Entry 6RID (electron microscopy, 2.90 A resolution); this record covers chains B and C of the 11 polymer chains in the assembly.

# Chain B
Molecule: DNA-dependent RNA polymerase subunit rpo132
Source organism: Vaccinia virus GLV-1h68
Notes: EC 2.7.7.6
UniProtKB: B9U1Q1 (B9U1Q1_9POXV); residue numbers follow UniProt; this construct covers 1-1164
Amino-acid sequence (1164 residues; numbered 1 to 1164; the number before each row is that of its first residue):
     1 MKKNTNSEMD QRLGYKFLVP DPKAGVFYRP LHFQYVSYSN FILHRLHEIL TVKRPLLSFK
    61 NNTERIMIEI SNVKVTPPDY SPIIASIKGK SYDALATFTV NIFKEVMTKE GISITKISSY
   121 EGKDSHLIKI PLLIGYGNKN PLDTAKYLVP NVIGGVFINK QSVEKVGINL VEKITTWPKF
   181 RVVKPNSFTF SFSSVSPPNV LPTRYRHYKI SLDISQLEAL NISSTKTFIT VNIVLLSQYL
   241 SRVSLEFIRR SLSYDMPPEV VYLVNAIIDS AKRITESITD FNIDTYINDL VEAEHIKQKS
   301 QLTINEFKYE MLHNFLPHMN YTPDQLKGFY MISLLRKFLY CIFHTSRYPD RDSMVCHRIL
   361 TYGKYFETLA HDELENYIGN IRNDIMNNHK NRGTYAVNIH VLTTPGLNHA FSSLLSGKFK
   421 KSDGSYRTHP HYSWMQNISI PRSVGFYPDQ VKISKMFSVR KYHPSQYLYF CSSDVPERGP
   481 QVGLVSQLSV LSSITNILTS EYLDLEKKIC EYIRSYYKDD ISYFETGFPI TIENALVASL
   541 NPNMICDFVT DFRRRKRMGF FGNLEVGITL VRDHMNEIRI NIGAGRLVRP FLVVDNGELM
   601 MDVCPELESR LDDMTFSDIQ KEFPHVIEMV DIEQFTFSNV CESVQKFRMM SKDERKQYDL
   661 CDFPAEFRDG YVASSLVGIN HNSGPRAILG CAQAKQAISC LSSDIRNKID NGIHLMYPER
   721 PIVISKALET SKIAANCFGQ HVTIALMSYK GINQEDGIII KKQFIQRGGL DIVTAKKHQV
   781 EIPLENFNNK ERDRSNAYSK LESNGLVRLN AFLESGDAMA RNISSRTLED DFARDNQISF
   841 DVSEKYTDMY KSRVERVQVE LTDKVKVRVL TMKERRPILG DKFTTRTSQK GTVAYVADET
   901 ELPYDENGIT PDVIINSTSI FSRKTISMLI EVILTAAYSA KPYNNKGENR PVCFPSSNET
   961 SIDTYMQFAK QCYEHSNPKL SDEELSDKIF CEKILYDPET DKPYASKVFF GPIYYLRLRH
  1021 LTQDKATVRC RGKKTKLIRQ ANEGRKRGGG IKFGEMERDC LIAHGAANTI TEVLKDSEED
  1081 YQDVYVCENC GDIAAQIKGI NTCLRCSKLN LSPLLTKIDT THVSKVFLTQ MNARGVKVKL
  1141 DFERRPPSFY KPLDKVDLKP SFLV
Not modelled in the structure: 1-7, 123-125, 419-421, 449-457, 790-796, 826-838, 1163-1164
Bound ions: Zn2+: Cys-1087, Cys-1090, Cys-1103, Cys-1106

# Chain C
Molecule: DNA-directed RNA polymerase 35 kDa subunit
Source organism: Vaccinia virus GLV-1h68
Notes: EC 2.7.7.6
UniProtKB: B9U1R2 (B9U1R2_9POXV); residues 1-305 here = UniProt positions 1-305
Amino-acid sequence (305 residues; row label = number of the first residue in the row):
     1 MQHPREENSI VVELEPSLAT FIKQGFNNLV KWPLLNIGIV LSNTSTAVNE EWLTAVEHIP
    61 TMKIFYKHIH KILTREMGFL VYLKRSQSER DNYITLYDFD YYIIDKDTNS VTMVDKPTEL
   121 KETLLHVFQE YRLKSSQTIE LIAFSSGTVI NEDIVSKLTF LDVEVFNREY NNVKTIIDPD
   181 FVFRSPFIVI SPMGKLTFFV EVYSWFDFKS CFKDIIDFLE GALIANIHNH MIKVGNCDET
   241 VSSYNPESGM LFVNDLMTMN IVNFFGCNSR LESYHRFDMT KVDVELFIKA LSDACKKILS
   301 ASNRL
Not modelled in the structure: 1-2

# Chain B / chain C interface
Contacting residue pairs (62; chain B residue first):
  Arg-706(B) / Asn-43(C)  hydrogen bond (side chain-backbone)
  Arg-706(B) / Ser-45(C)  hydrogen bond (side chain-backbone)
  Arg-706(B) / Thr-46(C)
  Arg-706(B) / Ala-47(C)  hydrogen bond (side chain-backbone)
  Arg-706(B) / Val-48(C)
  Met-716(B) / Glu-50(C)
  Met-716(B) / Glu-51(C)
  Met-716(B) / Thr-54(C)
  Tyr-717(B) / Glu-51(C)  hydrogen bond (side chain-backbone)
  Tyr-717(B) / Thr-54(C)
  Tyr-717(B) / Ala-55(C)  hydrogen bond (side chain-backbone)
  Gln-766(B) / His-58(C)  hydrogen bond (backbone-side chain)
  Gln-766(B) / Val-182(C)
  Arg-767(B) / His-58(C)
  Gly-768(B) / Thr-54(C)
  Val-773(B) / Glu-50(C)
  Arg-808(B) / Asn-172(C)  hydrogen bond
  Leu-809(B) / Asn-172(C)  hydrogen bond (backbone-side chain)
  Asn-810(B) / Asn-49(C)
  Asn-810(B) / Glu-169(C)  hydrogen bond
  Asn-810(B) / Asn-172(C)
  Ala-811(B) / Asn-172(C)
  Phe-812(B) / Asn-172(C)
  Phe-812(B) / Ile-176(C)  hydrophobic
  Lys-851(B) / Thr-175(C)
  Lys-851(B) / Ile-176(C)
  Arg-853(B) / Asn-49(C)
  Arg-853(B) / Glu-50(C)  salt bridge
  Met-872(B) / Val-48(C)  hydrophobic
  Lys-873(B) / Ile-176(C)
  Glu-874(B) / Glu-50(C)
  Glu-874(B) / Thr-54(C)  hydrogen bond
  Arg-876(B) / Thr-54(C)
  Arg-876(B) / Glu-57(C)  salt bridge
  Thr-900(B) / Asn-27(C)
  Tyr-904(B) / Ile-190(C)  hydrophobic
  Tyr-904(B) / Ser-191(C)
  Tyr-904(B) / Pro-192(C)
  Asp-905(B) / Ile-190(C)
  Glu-906(B) / Ile-190(C)
  Glu-906(B) / Phe-199(C)
  Asn-907(B) / Phe-199(C)
  Gly-908(B) / Ile-188(C)
  Gly-908(B) / Ile-190(C)
  Gly-908(B) / Phe-199(C)
  Tyr-996(B) / Pro-192(C)
  Asp-997(B) / Arg-270(C)  salt bridge
  Pro-998(B) / Lys-23(C)  hydrogen bond (backbone-side chain)
  Pro-998(B) / Gln-24(C)
  Glu-999(B) / Thr-20(C)
  Glu-999(B) / Gln-24(C)  hydrogen bond (backbone-side chain)
  Glu-999(B) / Met-259(C)
  Glu-999(B) / Arg-270(C)
  Glu-999(B) / Leu-271(C)  hydrogen bond (side chain-backbone)
  Thr-1000(B) / Arg-270(C)
  Asp-1001(B) / Thr-20(C)  hydrogen bond
  Asp-1001(B) / Lys-23(C)  salt bridge
  Asp-1001(B) / Ser-191(C)  hydrogen bond
  Asp-1001(B) / Pro-192(C)
  Asp-1001(B) / Met-193(C)  hydrogen bond (backbone-backbone)
  Lys-1002(B) / Asn-268(C)
  Pro-1003(B) / Met-193(C)
Interface residues without a listed pair, chain B (35 interface residues in all): Ile-705, Asp-771, Glu-899
Interface residues without a listed pair, chain C (37 interface residues in all): Thr-44, Val-173, Phe-183, Ser-185, Leu-256, Ser-269

# In short
Chain B and chain C form an interface of 35 and 37 residues respectively, with 16 hydrogen bonds and 4 salt
bridges. Polar contacts include Arg-853(B)/Glu-50(C), Arg-876(B)/Glu-57(C) and Asp-997(B)/Arg-270(C).
Cys-1087(B), Cys-1090(B), Cys-1103(B) and Cys-1106(B) coordinate Zn2+.
Here chain B is DNA-dependent RNA polymerase subunit rpo132 and chain C is DNA-directed RNA polymerase 35 kDa
subunit, both from Vaccinia virus GLV-1h68. Entry 6RID (Structure of Vaccinia Virus DNA-dependent RNA
polymerase elongation complex) was determined by electron microscopy.
